Entry 9LUB (electron microscopy, 3.30 A resolution); this record covers chains D and G of the 7 polymer chains in the assembly.

Chain D:
Protein: Flagellar motor protein MotA
From: Paenibacillus sp. TCA20
UniProtKB: A0A069DFV9 (A0A069DFV9_9BACL); residues 1-264 here = UniProt positions 1-264
Chain sequence (264 residues; row label = number of the first residue in the row):
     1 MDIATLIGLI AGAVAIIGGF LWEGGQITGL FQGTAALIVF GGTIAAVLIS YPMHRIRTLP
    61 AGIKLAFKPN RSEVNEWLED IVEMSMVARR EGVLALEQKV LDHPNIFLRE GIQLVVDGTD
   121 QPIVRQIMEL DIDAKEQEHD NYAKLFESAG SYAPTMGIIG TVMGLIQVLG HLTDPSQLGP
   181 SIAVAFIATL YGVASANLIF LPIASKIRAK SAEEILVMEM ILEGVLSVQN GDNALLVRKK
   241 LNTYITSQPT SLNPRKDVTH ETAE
Disordered / not traced: 247-264

Chain G:
Protein: Chimeric B subunit of MotA1B1 from Paenibacillus sp. TCA20 and MotAB from E. coli, Motility protein B
From: Paenibacillus sp. TCA20
UniProtKB: P0AF06 (MOTB_ECOLI); residues 112-307 here correspond to UniProt positions 113-308 (UniProt number = residue number + 1)
Chain sequence (319 residues; each row starts with the number of its first residue; numbers below 1 keep their minus sign (Met-5 is residue -5)):
    -5 MRQRNRRTRN VKSAHSSGSP HDRWMITYAD LITLLLIFFV MMYAMSRLDA SKYEEVTSSL
    55 QTTFQSSSGI LDGGNGVIDY PSGQNGNSSS EANQPGSSGT GSDMGQEADG GPLTERESRL
   115 RKLRGDLDQL IESDPKLRAL RPHLKIDLVQ EGLRIQIIDS QNRPMFRTGS ADVEPYMRDI
   175 LRAIAPVLNG IPNRISLSGH TDDFPYASGE KGYSNWELSA DRANASRREL MVGGLDSGKV
   235 LRVVGMAATM RLSDRGPDDA VNRRISLLVL NKQAEQAILH ENAESQNEPV SALEKPEVAP
   295 QVSVPTMPSA EPRHHHHHH
Disordered / not traced: -5 to 11, 61-313
Sequence notes: expression tag (308-313)

How chain D and chain G interact:
Contacting residue pairs (12):
  Ile166(D) with Phe58(G)
  Leu169(D) with Leu54(G); Phe58(G), hydrophobic
  Gly170(D) with Gln55(G); Phe58(G)
  His171(D) with Gln55(G)
  Leu172(D) with Tyr47(G), hydrogen bond (backbone-side chain); Thr51(G)
  Thr173(D) with Tyr47(G), hydrogen bond (backbone-side chain); Thr51(G)
  Asp174(D) with Tyr47(G), hydrogen bond (backbone-side chain)
  Pro175(D) with Tyr47(G)
Other interface residues (no listed pair), chain D (9 interface residues in all): Leu178
Other interface residues (no listed pair), chain G (7 interface residues in all): Val50, Ser60

Overview:
The interface between chain D and chain G involves 9 residues on one side and 7 on the other; the contacts
include 3 hydrogen bonds. Among the polar pairs are Leu172(D)-Tyr47(G), Thr173(D)-Tyr47(G) and
Asp174(D)-Tyr47(G).
Here chain D is Flagellar motor protein MotA and chain G is Chimeric B subunit of MotA1B1 from Paenibacillus
sp. TCA20 and MotAB from E. coli, Motility protein B, both from Paenibacillus sp. TCA20. Entry 9LUB (The
chimeric flagellar motor complex between MotA1B1 from Paenibacillus sp. TCA20 and MotAB from E.coli, state
...) was determined by electron microscopy (same publication as 9LU9 and 9LUC).
